PDB entry 1KOI | X-ray diffraction, 1.08 A resolution | chain A

== Chain A ==
Name: Nitrophorin 4
From: Rhodnius prolixus
Reference sequence: Q94734 (NP4_RHOPR); residues 1-184 here correspond to UniProt positions 22-205 (UniProt number = residue number + 21)
Sequence (184 residues; row label = number of the first residue in the row):
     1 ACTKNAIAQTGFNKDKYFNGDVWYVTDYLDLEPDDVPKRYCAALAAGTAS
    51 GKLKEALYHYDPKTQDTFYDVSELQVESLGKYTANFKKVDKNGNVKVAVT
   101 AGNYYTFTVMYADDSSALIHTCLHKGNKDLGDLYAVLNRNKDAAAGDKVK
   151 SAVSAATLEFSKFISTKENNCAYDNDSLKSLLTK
Disulfide bonds: Cys2-Cys122, Cys41-Cys171
Ion coordination: heme Fe: His59 (together with nitric oxide)
Small-molecule neighbours: heme / nitric oxide: Val25, Tyr28, Asp35, Val36, Pro37, Tyr40, Ala42, Leu44, Glu55, Leu57, His59, Phe68, Asp70, Phe86, Lys88, Tyr105, Phe107, Ile119, Thr121, Leu123, Lys125, Leu130, Leu133, Thr166
Curated features (UniProtKB/Swiss-Prot):
  - binding site (heme): His59

== Overview ==
Chain A binds heme / nitric oxide. UniProt lists heme-binding residue His59.
Chain A is Nitrophorin 4 (Rhodnius prolixus); the structure, Crystal structure of nitrophorin 4 from rhodnius
prolixus complexed with nitric oxide at 1.08 A resolution, was determined by X-ray diffraction together with
1D2U, 1IKE and 1IKJ from the same study.
